PDB entry 3KVR | X-ray diffraction, 2.60 A resolution | chains A and B

Chain A (and B):
Name: Uridine phosphorylase
From: Bos taurus
Notes: EC 2.4.2.3; chain B of this document is another copy of the same molecule, construct and numbering; everything in this record applies to it too
Reference sequence: A5PJH9 (A5PJH9_BOVIN); residues 1-309 here = UniProt positions 1-309
Amino-acid sequence (309 residues; each row starts with the number of its first residue):
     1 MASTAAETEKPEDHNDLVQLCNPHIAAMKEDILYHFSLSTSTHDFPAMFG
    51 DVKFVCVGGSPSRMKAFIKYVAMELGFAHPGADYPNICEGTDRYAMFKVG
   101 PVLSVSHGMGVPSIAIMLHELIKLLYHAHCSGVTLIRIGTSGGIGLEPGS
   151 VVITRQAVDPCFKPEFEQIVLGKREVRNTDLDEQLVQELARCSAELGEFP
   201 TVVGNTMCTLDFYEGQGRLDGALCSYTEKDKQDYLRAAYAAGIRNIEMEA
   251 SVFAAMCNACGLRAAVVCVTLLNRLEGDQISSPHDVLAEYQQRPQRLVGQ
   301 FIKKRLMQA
Unresolved in the structure: 1-16 (chain B: 1-13, 80-82)
Small-molecule neighbours:
  - 2,5-anhydro-4-deoxy-D-erythro-pent-4-enitol (R2G), molecule 1: Tyr34, His35, Arg93, Ile116
  - 2,5-anhydro-4-deoxy-D-erythro-pent-4-enitol (R2G), molecule 2: Met109, Gly110, Arg137, Thr140, Phe212, Glu247, Met248, Glu249
  - 5-fluorouracil (URF): Thr140, Ser141, Gly142, Phe212, Gln216, Arg218, Ile246, Glu247, Met248, Leu271, Leu272, Arg274, Ile280
Reported in the primary citation:
  - binding site for sulfate ion: Gly59, Arg63, Arg93, Arg137, Thr140
  - binding site for 2,5-anhydro-4-deoxy-D-erythro-pent-4-enitol: His35, Met248, Glu249
  - binding site for 5-fluorouracil: Phe212, Gln216, Arg218, Leu271, Leu272, Arg274, Ile280
  - conformationally variable residues (loop rearrangement, side-chain flip): Tyr34, Glu89 to Arg93, Met109, Phe212, Arg218, Gly277 to Val286
  - contacts within the chain: Asp220-Gln279 (hydrogen bond)
  - catalytic residues: Arg274 (proposed by the authors, not directly observed)

Chain A / chain B interface:
Contacting residue pairs (124; chain A residue first):
  Leu20(A) - Ala222(B)
  Cys21(A) - Ala222(B)  hydrogen bond (backbone-backbone)
  Cys21(A) - Leu223(B)
  Cys21(A) - Cys224(B)  hydrogen bond (backbone-backbone)
  Asn22(A) - Leu219(B)  hydrogen bond (side chain-backbone)
  Asn22(A) - Asp220(B)
  Asn22(A) - Gly221(B)  hydrogen bond (side chain-backbone)
  Asn22(A) - Ala222(B)
  Asn22(A) - Cys224(B)
  His24(A) - Leu219(B)
  His24(A) - Tyr226(B)
  Ile25(A) - Asp220(B)
  Ile25(A) - Gly221(B)
  Glu30(A) - Gln279(B)
  Asp31(A) - Asp220(B)
  Asp31(A) - Gln279(B)
  Ile32(A) - Gln279(B)  hydrogen bond (backbone-side chain)
  Ile32(A) - Ile280(B)
  Ile32(A) - Ser281(B)
  Tyr34(A) - Leu271(B)
  Tyr34(A) - Ile280(B)  hydrophobic
  His35(A) - Met109(B)
  His35(A) - Phe212(B)
  Gly59(A) - Arg93(B)
  Ser60(A) - Asp92(B)  hydrogen bond
  Ser60(A) - Arg93(B)
  Pro61(A) - Asp92(B)
  Ser62(A) - Asp92(B)  hydrogen bond
  Asp92(A) - Ser60(B)  hydrogen bond
  Asp92(A) - Pro61(B)
  Asp92(A) - Ser62(B)  hydrogen bond (side chain-backbone)
  Arg93(A) - Gly59(B)
  Arg93(A) - Ser60(B)
  Arg93(A) - Met109(B)
  Tyr94(A) - Met109(B)
  Met109(A) - His35(B)
  Met109(A) - Arg93(B)
  Met109(A) - Tyr94(B)
  Met109(A) - Ser113(B)
  Gly110(A) - Pro112(B)
  Pro112(A) - Gly110(B)
  Pro112(A) - Pro112(B)
  Pro112(A) - Leu210(B)
  Pro112(A) - Met248(B)  hydrophobic
  Ser113(A) - Met109(B)
  Ala115(A) - Asp211(B)
  Ile116(A) - Phe212(B)  hydrophobic
  His119(A) - Asp211(B)  salt bridge
  His119(A) - Tyr213(B)
  His119(A) - Gly221(B)
  His119(A) - Ala222(B)
  Glu120(A) - Tyr213(B)  hydrogen bond
  Ile122(A) - Ala222(B)  hydrophobic
  Lys123(A) - Asp220(B)  salt bridge
  Lys123(A) - Gly221(B)
  Pro160(A) - Ile169(B)  hydrophobic
  Cys161(A) - Gly172(B)
  Gln168(A) - Asp211(B)
  Gln168(A) - Glu214(B)  hydrogen bond
  Ile169(A) - Pro160(B)  hydrophobic
  Ile169(A) - Gly215(B)
  Val170(A) - Glu214(B)
  Val170(A) - Tyr226(B)  hydrophobic
  Leu171(A) - Gly217(B)
  Leu171(A) - Tyr226(B)  hydrophobic
  Leu171(A) - Asp230(B)
  Leu171(A) - Tyr234(B)
  Gly172(A) - Pro160(B)
  Gly172(A) - Cys161(B)
  Gly172(A) - Tyr234(B)
  Arg177(A) - Glu214(B)  salt bridge
  Arg177(A) - Leu223(B)
  Leu210(A) - Pro112(B)
  Asp211(A) - Ala115(B)
  Asp211(A) - His119(B)  salt bridge
  Asp211(A) - Gln168(B)
  Phe212(A) - His35(B)
  Phe212(A) - Ile116(B)  hydrophobic
  Tyr213(A) - His119(B)
  Tyr213(A) - Glu120(B)  hydrogen bond
  Glu214(A) - Gln168(B)  hydrogen bond
  Glu214(A) - Val170(B)
  Glu214(A) - Arg177(B)  salt bridge
  Gly215(A) - Ile169(B)
  Gly217(A) - Leu171(B)
  Leu219(A) - Asn22(B)  hydrogen bond (backbone-side chain)
  Leu219(A) - His24(B)  hydrogen bond (backbone-side chain)
  Asp220(A) - Asn22(B)
  Asp220(A) - Lys123(B)  hydrogen bond (backbone-side chain)
  Gly221(A) - Asn22(B)  hydrogen bond (backbone-side chain)
  Gly221(A) - Ile25(B)
  Gly221(A) - His119(B)
  Gly221(A) - Lys123(B)
  Ala222(A) - Leu20(B)
  Ala222(A) - Cys21(B)  hydrogen bond (backbone-backbone)
  Ala222(A) - Asn22(B)
  Ala222(A) - His119(B)
  Ala222(A) - Ile122(B)  hydrophobic
  Leu223(A) - Cys21(B)
  Leu223(A) - Asn22(B)
  Leu223(A) - His119(B)
  Leu223(A) - Met256(B)  hydrophobic
  Leu223(A) - Cys260(B)  hydrophobic
  Cys224(A) - Cys21(B)  hydrogen bond (backbone-backbone)
  Cys224(A) - Asn22(B)
  Cys224(A) - Pro23(B)
  Cys224(A) - His24(B)
  Tyr226(A) - His24(B)
  Tyr226(A) - Val170(B)  hydrophobic
  Tyr226(A) - Leu171(B)  hydrophobic
  Asp230(A) - Leu171(B)
  Tyr234(A) - Leu171(B)
  Tyr234(A) - Gly172(B)
  Met248(A) - Pro112(B)  hydrophobic
  Ala259(A) - Leu223(B)  hydrophobic
  Leu271(A) - Tyr34(B)
  Gln279(A) - Met28(B)
  Gln279(A) - Glu30(B)  hydrogen bond (side chain-backbone)
  Gln279(A) - Asp31(B)
  Gln279(A) - Ile32(B)
  Ile280(A) - Ile32(B)
  Ile280(A) - Tyr34(B)  hydrophobic
  Ser281(A) - Ile32(B)
  Gln291(A) - Tyr34(B)
Interface residues without a listed pair, chain A (68 interface residues in all): Pro23, Met28, Arg63, Val111, Thr140, Glu167, Glu175, Lys231, Met256, Leu287
Interface residues without a listed pair, chain B (67 interface residues in all): Val111, Thr140, Arg174, Ser225, Lys231, Ala259, Leu287

Summary:
68 residues of chain A face 67 of chain B across their interface; the contacts include 20 hydrogen bonds and 5
salt bridges. Among the polar pairs are His119(A)-Asp211(B), Lys123(A)-Asp220(B) and Arg177(A)-Glu214(B). From
the paper: the catalytic residue Arg274(A); a binding site for 5-fluorouracil at Phe212(A), Gln216(A) and
Arg218(A) among others.
Chain A and chain B are both Uridine phosphorylase (Bos taurus); the structure, Trapping of an oxocarbenium
ion intermediate in UP crystals, was determined by X-ray diffraction (same publication as 3KU4, 3KUK, 3KVV and
3KVY).
